PDB entry 1J8D | X-ray diffraction, 2.30 A resolution | chains A and C of the 4 polymer chains in the assembly

== Chain A (and C) ==
Molecule: deoxy-D-mannose-octulosonate 8-phosphate phosphatase
Organism: Haemophilus influenzae Rd
Notes: EC 3.1.3.-; chain C of this document is another copy of the same molecule, construct and numbering; everything in this record applies to it too
UniProtKB: P45314 (KDOP_HAEIN); numbering as in UniProt (aligned over 1-180)
Sequence (180 residues; each row starts with the number of its first residue):
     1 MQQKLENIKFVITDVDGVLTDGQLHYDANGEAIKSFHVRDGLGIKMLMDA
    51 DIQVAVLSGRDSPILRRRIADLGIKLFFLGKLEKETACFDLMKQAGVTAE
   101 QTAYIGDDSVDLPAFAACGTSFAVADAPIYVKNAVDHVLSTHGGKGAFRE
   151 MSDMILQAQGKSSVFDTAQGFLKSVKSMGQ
Modified positions: Mse1, Mse46, Mse48, Mse92, Mse151, Mse154, Mse178 (selenomethionine; parent Met)
Construct notes: modified residue (1, 46, 48, 92, 151, 154, 178)
Swiss-Prot annotation at these positions:
  - binding site (Mg(2+)): Asp14, Asp16, Asp107
  - binding site (substrate): Asp16, His37 to Gly41, Lys45, Arg60, Arg68, Lys84
Reported in the primary citation:
  - catalytic residues: Asp14, Asp16, Ser58, Gly59, Lys84 (proposed by the authors, not directly observed)

== Interface between chain A and chain C ==
Pairs across the interface (60; chain A residue first):
  Ala32(A) with Asp27(C)
  Ile33(A) with His25(C); Tyr26(C); Ile33(C), hydrophobic
  Lys34(A) with Leu24(C); His25(C); Tyr26(C), hydrogen bond (backbone-backbone)
  Ser35(A) with Gln23(C); Leu24(C); His25(C), hydrogen bond
  Phe36(A) with Gly22(C); Gln23(C); Leu24(C), hydrogen bond (backbone-backbone); Tyr26(C), hydrophobic
  His37(A) with Asp21(C); Gly22(C)
  Val38(A) with Asp16(C); Gly22(C), hydrogen bond (backbone-backbone); Leu24(C), hydrophobic
  Arg39(A) with Asp107(C), salt bridge; Asp108(C); Asp126(C), salt bridge
  Leu42(A) with Asp108(C); Val110(C), hydrophobic
  Pro63(A) with Ala28(C), hydrophobic
  Ile64(A) with Tyr26(C); Asp27(C); Ala28(C), hydrophobic
  Arg67(A) with Tyr26(C); Ala28(C); Asn29(C), hydrogen bond (side chain-backbone); Gly30(C)
  Arg68(A) with Leu24(C); Tyr26(C), hydrogen bond
  Asp71(A) with Tyr26(C), hydrogen bond
  Arg149(A) with Asp108(C), salt bridge; Ser109(C), hydrogen bond; Tyr130(C), hydrogen bond
  Asp153(A) with Tyr130(C), hydrogen bond
  Phe165(A) with Ser109(C), hydrogen bond (backbone-side chain); Leu112(C); Tyr130(C)
  Asp166(A) with Leu112(C); Tyr130(C)
  Thr167(A) with Leu112(C)
  Ala168(A) with Leu112(C); Pro113(C)
  Phe171(A) with Leu82(C); Ser109(C); Val110(C), hydrophobic
  Leu172(A) with Glu85(C); Pro113(C), hydrophobic
  Val175(A) with Leu82(C); Glu83(C)
  Lys176(A) with Glu83(C), salt bridge
  Mse178(A) with Leu82(C)
  Gly179(A) with Leu82(C)
  Gln180(A) with Leu24(C); Tyr26(C); Arg60(C), hydrogen bond (backbone-side chain)
Interface residues without a listed pair, chain C (26 interface residues in all): Gly17, Pro128

== In short ==
The interface between chain A and chain C involves 27 residues on one side and 26 on the other; the contacts
include 12 hydrogen bonds and 4 salt bridges. Polar pairs include Arg39(A)-Asp107(C), Arg39(A)-Asp126(C) and
Arg149(A)-Asp108(C). The paper reports catalytic residues Asp14(A), Asp16(A) and Ser58(A) among others.
Both chains are deoxy-D-mannose-octulosonate 8-phosphate phosphatase (Haemophilus influenzae Rd). Entry 1J8D
(Structure Of the metal-free form of the deoxy-D-mannose-octulosonate 8-phosphate phosphatase (YrbI) From
Haemophilus Influenzae (HI1679)) was determined by X-ray diffraction together with 1K1E from the same study.
